Entry 7O4L (electron microscopy, 3.40 A resolution); this record covers chains 2 and 4 of the 17 polymer chains in the assembly.

[Chain 2]
Molecule: General transcription and DNA repair factor IIH subunit TFB2
From: Saccharomyces cerevisiae (strain ATCC 204508 / S288c)
UniProt: Q02939 (TFB2_YEAST); numbering as in UniProt (aligned over 1-513)
Chain sequence (517 residues; each row starts with the number of its first residue; numbers below 1 keep their minus sign (Gly-3 is residue -3)):
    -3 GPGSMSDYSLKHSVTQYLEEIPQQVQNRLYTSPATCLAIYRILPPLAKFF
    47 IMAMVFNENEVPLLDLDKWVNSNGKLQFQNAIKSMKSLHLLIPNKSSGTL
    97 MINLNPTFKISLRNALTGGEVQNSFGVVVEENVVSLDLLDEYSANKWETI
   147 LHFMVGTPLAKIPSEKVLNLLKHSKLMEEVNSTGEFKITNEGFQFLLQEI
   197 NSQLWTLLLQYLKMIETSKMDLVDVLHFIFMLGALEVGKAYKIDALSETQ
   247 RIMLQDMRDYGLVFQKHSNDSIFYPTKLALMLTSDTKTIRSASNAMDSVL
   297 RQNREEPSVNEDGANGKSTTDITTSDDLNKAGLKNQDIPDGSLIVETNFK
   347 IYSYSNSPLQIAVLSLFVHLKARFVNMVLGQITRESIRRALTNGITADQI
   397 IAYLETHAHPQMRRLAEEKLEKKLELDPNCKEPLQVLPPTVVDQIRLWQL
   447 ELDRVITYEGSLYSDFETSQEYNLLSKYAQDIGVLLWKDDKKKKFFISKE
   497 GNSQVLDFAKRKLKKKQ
Not modelled in the structure: -3 to 4, 214-215, 240-241, 264-266, 283-333, 508-513
Sequence notes: expression tag (-3 to 0)

[Chain 4]
Molecule: General transcription and DNA repair factor IIH subunit TFB4
From: Saccharomyces cerevisiae (strain ATCC 204508 / S288c)
UniProt: Q12004 (TFB4_YEAST); residues 1-338 here = UniProt positions 1-338
Chain sequence (341 residues; each row starts with the number of its first residue; numbers below 1 keep their minus sign (Ser-2 is residue -2)):
    -2 SNAMDAISDPTFKHARSRKQVTEESPSLLTVIIEIAPKLWTTFDEEGNEK
    48 GSIIKVLEALIVFLNAHLAFNSANKVAVIAAYSQGIKYLYPESTSALKAS
    98 ESENKTRSDLKIINSDMYRRFRNVDETLVEEIYKLFELEKKQIEQNSQRS
   148 TLAGAMSAGLTYVNRISKESVTTSLKSRLLVLTCGSGSSKDEIFQYIPIM
   198 NCIFSATKMKCPIDVVKIGGSKESTFLQQTTDATNGVYLHVESTEGLIQY
   248 LATAMFIDPSLRPIIVKPNHGSVDFRTSCYLTGRVVAVGFICSVCLCVLS
   298 IIPPGNKCPACDSQFDEHVIAKLKRKPVVPRLKAKKKVTKP
Not modelled in the structure: -2 to 20, 93-105, 169-170, 329-338
Sequence notes: expression tag (-2 to 0)
Metal / ion sites: Zn2+: Cys289, Cys292, Cys305, Cys308
UniProt features mapped onto this chain:
  - zinc finger: Cys289 to Cys308 (C4-type)
  - modified residue: Met1 (N-acetylmethionine)

[Chain 2 / chain 4 interface]
Residue-residue contacts (50; chain 2 residue first):
  Leu33(2) - Ala66(4)  hydrophobic
  Leu33(2) - Tyr115(4)  hydrophobic
  Tyr36(2) - Ala66(4)
  Tyr36(2) - Phe67(4)  hydrophobic
  Tyr36(2) - Phe253(4)
  Arg37(2) - Leu65(4)
  Arg37(2) - Ala66(4)
  Arg37(2) - Ser69(4)
  Pro41(2) - Glu21(4)
  Pro41(2) - Phe67(4)
  Leu42(2) - Leu258(4)  hydrophobic
  Lys44(2) - Phe67(4)
  Phe45(2) - Thr250(4)
  Phe45(2) - Phe253(4)
  Phe45(2) - Ile254(4)  hydrophobic
  Met48(2) - Ala63(4)  hydrophobic
  Met48(2) - Phe253(4)  hydrophobic
  Ala49(2) - Gln246(4)
  Ala49(2) - Thr250(4)
  Phe52(2) - Val59(4)  hydrophobic
  Phe52(2) - Ile245(4)  hydrophobic
  Phe52(2) - Gln246(4)
  Asn53(2) - Gln246(4)
  Lys64(2) - Val263(4)
  Trp65(2) - Thr250(4)
  Trp65(2) - Ile262(4)
  Trp65(2) - Val263(4)  hydrogen bond (backbone-backbone)
  Trp65(2) - Pro265(4)  hydrophobic
  Val66(2) - Ile261(4)
  Val66(2) - Val263(4)
  Asn67(2) - Pro260(4)
  Asn67(2) - Ile261(4)  hydrogen bond (backbone-backbone)
  Asn67(2) - Val263(4)
  Gly70(2) - Ile261(4)
  Gln73(2) - Ile261(4)
  Ala111(2) - Phe118(4)
  Leu112(2) - Asn62(4)  hydrogen bond (backbone-side chain)
  Leu112(2) - Ala66(4)  hydrophobic
  Thr113(2) - Val59(4)
  Thr113(2) - Met114(4)
  Gly114(2) - Asn111(4)  hydrogen bond (backbone-side chain)
  Gly114(2) - Met114(4)
  Gly115(2) - Asn111(4)
  Gly115(2) - Asp113(4)
  Val117(2) - Asp113(4)
  Phe121(2) - Tyr115(4)  hydrophobic
  Val124(2) - Arg116(4)
  Ala230(2) - Tyr115(4)  hydrogen bond (backbone-side chain)
  Glu232(2) - Arg116(4)  salt bridge
  Tyr237(2) - Arg116(4)
Other interface residues (no listed pair), chain 2 (30 interface residues in all): Glu116, Lys235
Other interface residues (no listed pair), chain 4 (27 interface residues in all): Ala249, Ala251

[Overview]
The interface between chain 2 and chain 4 involves 30 residues on one side and 27 on the other, with 5
hydrogen bonds and 1 salt bridge. Polar contacts include Glu232(2)-Arg116(4), Leu112(2)-Asn62(4) and
Gly114(2)-Asn111(4). Cys289(4), Cys292(4), Cys305(4) and Cys308(4) coordinate Zn2+.
Chain 2 is General transcription and DNA repair factor IIH subunit TFB2 and chain 4 is General transcription
and DNA repair factor IIH subunit TFB4, both from Saccharomyces cerevisiae (strain ATCC 204508 / S288c); the
structure, Yeast TFIIH in the expanded state within the pre-initiation complex, was determined by electron
microscopy (same publication as 7O4I, 7O4J, 7O4K, 7O72, 7O73 and 7O75).
